Entry 4V4K (X-ray diffraction, 3.25 A resolution); this record covers chains W and u of the 24 polymer chains in the assembly.

# Chain W
Protein: Portal protein
Source organism: Enterobacteria phage P22
UniProtKB: P26744 (PORTL_BPP22); residues 1-602 here = UniProt positions 1-602
Sequence (602 residues; each row starts with the number of its first residue):
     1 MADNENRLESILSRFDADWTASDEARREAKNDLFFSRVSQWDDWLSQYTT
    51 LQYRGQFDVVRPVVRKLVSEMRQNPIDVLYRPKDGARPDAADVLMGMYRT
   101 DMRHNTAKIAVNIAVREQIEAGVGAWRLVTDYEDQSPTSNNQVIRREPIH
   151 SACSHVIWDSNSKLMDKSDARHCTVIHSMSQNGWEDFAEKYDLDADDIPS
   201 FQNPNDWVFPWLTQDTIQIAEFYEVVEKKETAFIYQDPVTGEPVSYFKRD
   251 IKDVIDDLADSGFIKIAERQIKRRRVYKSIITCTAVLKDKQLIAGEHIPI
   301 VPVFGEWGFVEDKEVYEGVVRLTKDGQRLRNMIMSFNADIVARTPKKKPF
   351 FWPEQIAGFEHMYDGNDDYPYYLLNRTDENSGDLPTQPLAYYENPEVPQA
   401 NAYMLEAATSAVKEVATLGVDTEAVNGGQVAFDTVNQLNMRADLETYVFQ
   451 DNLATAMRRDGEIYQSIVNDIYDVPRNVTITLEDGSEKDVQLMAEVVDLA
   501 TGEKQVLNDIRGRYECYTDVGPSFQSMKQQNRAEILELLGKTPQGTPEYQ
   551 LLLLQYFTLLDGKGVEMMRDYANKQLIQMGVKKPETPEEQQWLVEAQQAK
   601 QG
Unresolved in the structure: 1-4, 464-492
Modified / non-standard residues: Mse1 (selenomethionine); Mse71, Mse95, Mse97, Mse102, Mse165, Mse179, Mse332, Mse334, Mse362, Mse404, Mse440, Mse457, Mse493, Mse527, Mse567, Mse568, Mse579 (selenomethionine; parent Met)
Curated features (UniProtKB/Swiss-Prot):
  - mutagenesis: Val64 (V64A/T/M: Overpackaging), Val303 (V303A/T/M/Y: Overpackaging)

# Chain u
Protein: Packaged DNA stabilization protein GP4
Source organism: Enterobacteria phage P22
UniProtKB: P26746 (VG04_BPP22); residue numbers follow UniProt; this construct covers 1-166
Sequence (166 residues; row label = number of the first residue in the row):
     1 MQIKTKGDLVRAALRKLGVASDATLTDVEPQSMQDAVDDLEAMMAEWYQD
    51 GKGIITGYVFSDDENPPAEGDDHGLRSSAVSAVFHNLACRIAPDYALEAT
   101 AKIIATAKYGKELLYKQTAISRAKRAPYPSRMPTGSGNSFPNLNEWHYFP
   151 GEQNADSTTPHDEGNG
Unresolved in the structure: 1-5, 151-166
Sequence notes: engineered mutation Pro141 (Ala in P26746)
From the paper describing this entry:
  - mutagenesis - A141P: increased stability (citing earlier work)

# How chain W and chain u interact
Residue-residue contacts - 28 pairs, chain W then chain u:
  Trp41(W) - Ser139(u)
  Asp42(W) - Ser136(u)
  Asp42(W) - Gly137(u)
  Trp44(W) - Gly137(u)
  Tyr48(W) - Ser139(u)
  Tyr48(W) - Phe140(u)
  Thr50(W) - Asn138(u)
  Leu51(W) - Tyr128(u)
  Gln52(W) - Tyr128(u)
  Gln52(W) - Asn138(u)  hydrogen bond (backbone-side chain)
  Tyr53(W) - Tyr128(u)  hydrogen bond (backbone-side chain)
  Tyr53(W) - Met132(u)  hydrophobic
  Tyr53(W) - Pro133(u)
  Tyr53(W) - Gly135(u)
  Tyr53(W) - Asn138(u)
  Arg54(W) - Gly135(u)
  Arg54(W) - Ser136(u)  hydrogen bond (backbone-backbone)
  Arg54(W) - Gly137(u)  hydrogen bond (backbone-backbone)
  Arg54(W) - Asn138(u)  hydrogen bond (backbone-side chain)
  Gln56(W) - Ser136(u)
  Pro210(W) - Phe140(u)
  Asp339(W) - Tyr128(u)  hydrogen bond
  Ala342(W) - Pro129(u)
  Ala342(W) - Met132(u)  hydrophobic
  Arg343(W) - Arg125(u)
  Arg343(W) - Ala126(u)  hydrogen bond (side chain-backbone)
  Arg343(W) - Pro127(u)
  Arg343(W) - Tyr128(u)
Interface residues without a listed pair, chain W (18 interface residues in all): Gln47, Thr49, Ala338, Thr344
Interface residues without a listed pair, chain u (14 interface residues in all): Thr134

# Summary
The interface between chain W and chain u involves 18 residues on one side and 14 on the other, with 7
hydrogen bonds. Polar contacts include Gln52(W)-Asn138(u), Tyr53(W)-Tyr128(u) and Arg54(W)-Asn138(u). UniProt
lists 2 mutagenesis sites on chain W. From the paper: A141P of chain u increases stability.
Chain W is Portal protein and chain u is Packaged DNA stabilization protein GP4, both from Enterobacteria
phage P22; the structure, Bacteriophage P22 Portal Protein bound to middle Tail Factor GP4. This file contain
the second biological ..., was determined by X-ray diffraction together with 3LJ5 from the same study.
